PDB entry 7PIR | electron microscopy, 12.10 A resolution (very low resolution: no residue pairs are listed; an interface is given only as per-side residue counts) | chains K and 5 of the 54 polymer chains in the assembly

== Chain K ==
Molecule: 30S ribosomal protein S12
From: Mycoplasma pneumoniae M129
Reference sequence: P75546 (RS12_MYCPN); numbering as in UniProt (aligned over 1-139)
Sequence (139 residues; row label = number of the first residue in the row):
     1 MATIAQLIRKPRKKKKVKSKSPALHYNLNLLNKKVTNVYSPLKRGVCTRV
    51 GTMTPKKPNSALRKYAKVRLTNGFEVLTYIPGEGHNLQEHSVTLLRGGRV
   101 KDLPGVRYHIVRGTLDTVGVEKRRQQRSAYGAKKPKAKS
Not modelled in the structure: 1, 138-139

== Chain 5 ==
Molecule: 16S ribosomal RNA
From: Mycoplasma pneumoniae M129
Sequence (1520 nucleotides; numbered 1 to 1520; the number before each row is that of its first residue):
     1 UUUUUCUGAGAGUUUGAUCCUGGCUCAGGAUUAACGCUGGCGGCAUGCCU
    51 AAUACAUGCAAGUCGAUCGAAAGUAGUAAUACUUUAGAGGCGAACGGGUG
   101 AGUAACACGUAUCCAAUCUACCUUAUAAUGGGGGAUAACUAGUUGAAAGA
   151 CUAGCUAAUACCGCAUAAGAACUUUGGUUCGCAUGAAUCAAAGUUGAAAG
   201 GACCUGCAAGGGUUCGUUAUUUGAUGAGGGUGCGCCAUAUCAGCUAGUUG
   251 GUGGGGUAACGGCCUACCAAGGCAAUGACGUGUAGCUAUGCUGAGAAGUA
   301 GAAUAGCCACAAUGGGACUGAGACACGGCCCAUACUCCUACGGGAGGCAG
   351 CAGUAGGGAAUUUUUCACAAUGAGCGAAAGCUUGAUGGAGCAAUGCCGCG
   401 UGAACGAUGAAGGUCUUUAAGAUUGUAAAGUUCUUUUAUUUGGGAAGAAU
   451 GACUUUAGCAGGUAAUGGCUAGAGUUUGACUGUACCAUUUUGAAUAAGUG
   501 ACGACUAACUAUGUGCCAGCAGUCGCGGUAAUACAUAGGUCGCAAGCGUU
   551 AUCCGGAUUUAUUGGGCGUAAAGCAAGCGCAGGCGGAUUGAAAAGUCUGG
   601 UGUUAAAGGCAGCUGCUUAACAGUUGUAUGCAUUGGAAACUAUUAAUCUA
   651 GAGUGUGGUAGGGAGUUUUGGAAUUUCAUGUGGAGCGGUGAAAUGCGUAG
   701 AUAUAUGAAGGAACACCAGUGGCGAAGGCGAAAACUUAGGCCAUUACUGA
   751 CGCUUAGGCUUGAAAGUGUGGGGAGCAAAUAGGAUUAGAUACCCUAGUAG
   801 UCCACACCGUAAACGAUAGAUACUAGCUGUCGGGGCGAUCCCCUCGGUAG
   851 UGAAGUUAACACAUUAAGUAUCUCGCCUGGGUAGUACAUUCGCAAGAAUG
   901 AAACUCAAACGGAAUUGACGGGGACCCGCACAAGUGGUGGAGCAUGUUGC
   951 UUAAUUCGACGGUACACGAAAAACCUUACCUAGACUUGACAUCCUUGGCA
  1001 AAGUUAUGGAAACAUAAUGGAGGUUAACCGAGUGACAGGUGGUGCAUGGU
  1051 UGUCGUCAGCUCGUGUCGUGAGAUGUUGGGUUAAGUCCCGCAACGAGCGC
  1101 AACCCUUAUCGUUAGUUACAUUGUCUAGCGAGACUGCUAAUGCAAAUUGG
  1151 AGGAAGGAAGGGAUGACGUCAAAUCAUCAUGCCCCUUAUGUCUAGGGCUG
  1201 CAAACGUGCUACAAUGGCCAAUACAAACAGUCGCCAGCUUGUAAAAGUGA
  1251 GCAAAUCUGUAAAGUUGGUCUCAGUUCGGAUUGAGGGCUGCAAUUCGUCC
  1301 UCAUGAAGUCGGAAUCACUAGUAAUCGCGAAUCAGCUAUGUCGCGGUGAA
  1351 UACGUUCUCGGGUCUUGUACACACCGCCCGUCAAACUAUGAAAGCUGGUA
  1401 AUAUUUAAAAACGUGUUGCUAACCAUUAGGAAGCGCAUGUCAAGGAUAGC
  1451 ACCGGUGAUUGGAGUUAAGUCGUAACAAGGUACCCCUACGAGAACGUGGG
  1501 GGUGGAUCACCUCCUUUCUA
Not modelled in the structure: 1-4, 181-184, 1020-1027, 1510-1520

== How chain K and chain 5 interact ==
At this resolution (12 A) residue pairs are not listed: 79 residues of chain K and 70 of chain 5 lie at the interface.

== Summary ==
The interface between chain K and chain 5 involves 79 residues on one side and 70 on the other.
Chain K is 30S ribosomal protein S12 and chain 5 is 16S ribosomal RNA, both from Mycoplasma pneumoniae M129;
the structure, 70S ribosome with A*- and P/E-site tRNAs in pseudouridimycin-treated Mycoplasma pneumoniae
cells, was determined by electron microscopy, deposited together with 7OOC, 7OOD, 7P6Z, 7PAH, 7PAI, 7PAJ and
23 further entries.
